PDB entry 6NKX | X-ray diffraction, 1.98 A resolution | chains T and A of the 4 polymer chains in the assembly

[Chain T]
Molecule: 16-nt DNA strand
Notes: EC 2.7.7.7
Sequence (16 nucleotides; row label = number of the first residue in the row):
     1 CCGAACAAGC ATCAGC

[Chain A]
Protein: DNA polymerase beta
Source organism: Homo sapiens
Notes: EC 2.7.7.7, 4.2.99.-
UniProtKB: P06746 (DPOLB_HUMAN); numbering as in UniProt (aligned over 1-335)
Amino-acid sequence (335 residues; numbered 1 to 335; the number before each row is that of its first residue):
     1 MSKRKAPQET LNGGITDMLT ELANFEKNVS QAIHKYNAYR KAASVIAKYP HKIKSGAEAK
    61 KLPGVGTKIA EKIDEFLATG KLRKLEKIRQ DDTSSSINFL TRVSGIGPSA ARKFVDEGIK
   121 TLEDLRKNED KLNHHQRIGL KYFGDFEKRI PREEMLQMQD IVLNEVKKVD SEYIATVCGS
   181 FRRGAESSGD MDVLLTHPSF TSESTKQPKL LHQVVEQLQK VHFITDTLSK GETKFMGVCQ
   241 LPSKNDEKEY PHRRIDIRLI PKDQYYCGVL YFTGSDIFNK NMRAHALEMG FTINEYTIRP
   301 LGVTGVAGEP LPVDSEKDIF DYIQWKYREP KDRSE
Not modelled in the structure: 1-9
Sequence notes: engineered mutation Met289 (Lys in P06746)
Swiss-Prot annotation at these positions:
  - region: Arg183 to Asp192 (DNA-binding)
  - active site: Lys72 (Nucleophile)
  - binding site (K(+)): Lys60, Leu62, Val65, Thr101, Val103, Ile106
  - binding site (Na(+)): Lys60, Leu62, Val65, Thr101, Val103, Ile106
  - binding site (dATP): Arg149, Ser180, Arg183, Gly189, Asp190
  - binding site (dCTP): Arg149, Ser180, Arg183, Gly189, Asp190
  - binding site (dGTP): Arg149, Ser180, Arg183, Gly189, Asp190, Asp192
  - binding site (dTTP): Arg149, Ser180, Arg183, Gly189, Asp190
  - binding site (Mg(2+)): Asp190, Asp192, Asp256
  - modified residue: Lys72 (N6-acetyllysine), Arg83 (Omega-N-methylarginine), Arg152 (Omega-N-methylarginine)
  - cross-link (Glycyl lysine isopeptide (Lys-Gly)): Lys41 (interchain with G-Cter in ubiquitin), Lys61 (interchain with G-Cter in ubiquitin), Lys81 (interchain with G-Cter in ubiquitin)
  - natural variant: Leu22 (L22P: Found in a gastric cancer sample; uncertain significance), Tyr39 (Y39C: Found in a gastric cancer sample; uncertain significance), Gly118 (G118V: Decreased DNA-directed DNA polymerase activity), Arg137 (R137Q: Decreased function in base-excision repair), Arg149 (R149I: Decreased DNA-directed DNA polymerase activity), Asp160 (D160N: Found in a gastric cancer sample; uncertain significance), Cys239 (C239R: Found in a gastric cancer sample; uncertain significance), Met289 (K289M: Found in a colon cancer sample; uncertain significance; this construct carries the variant), Asn294 (N294D: Found in a gastric cancer sample; uncertain significance), Glu295 (E295K: Found in a gastric cancer sample; uncertain significance)
  - mutagenesis: Phe25 (F25W: No effect on 5'-dRP lyase activity. Decreased ssDNA binding), His34 (H34G: Decreased 5'-dRP lyase activity. Decreased ssDNA binding), Lys35 (K35A: Decreased 5'-dRP lyase activity. Decreased ssDNA binding. Loss of 5'-dRP lyase activity; when associated with A-68 and A-72. Decreased ssDNA binding; when associated with A-68 and A-72 ...), Tyr39 (Y39F: No effect on 5'-dRP lyase activity; Y39Q: Abolishes DNA polymerase and 5'-dRP lyase activity), Lys41 (K41R: Abolishes ubiquitination; when associated with R-61 and R-81), Lys60 (K60A: Decreased 5'-dRP lyase activity. Decreased ssDNA binding), Lys61 (K61R: Abolishes ubiquitination; when associated with R-41 and R-81), Lys68 (K68A: No effect on 5'-dRP lyase activity. Decreased ssDNA binding. Loss of 5'-dRP lyase activity; when associated with A-35 and A-72. Decreased ssDNA binding; when associated with A-35 and A-72 ...), Glu71 (E71Q: No effect on 5'-dRP lyase activity. No effect on structure shown by circular dichroism. No effect on ssDNA binding), Lys72 (K72A: Severely reduced 5'-dRP lyase activity. Does not affect ssDNA binding. Loss of 5'-dRP lyase activity; when associated with A-35 and A-68. Decreased ssDNA binding ...), Glu75 (E75A: Slightly decreased 5'-dRP lyase activity. Decreased ssDNA binding. No effect on structure shown by circular dichroism), Lys81 (K81R: Abolishes ubiquitination; when associated with R-41 and R-61), 5 further mutagenesis entries in UniProt
Metal / ion sites: Na+ site 1: Lys60, Leu62, Val65 (shared with 1 residue of chain D); Na+ site 2: Thr101, Val103, Ile106 (shared with 1 residue of chain P); Mg2+: Asp190, Asp192 (together with 2'-deoxyguanosine-5'-triphosphate); Na+ site 3: Asp190, Asp192, Asp256 (together with 2'-deoxyguanosine-5'-triphosphate)
Residues lining bound ligands: 2'-deoxyguanosine-5'-triphosphate (DGT): Arg149, Gly179, Ser180, Arg183, Ser188, Gly189, Asp190, Asp192, Tyr271, Phe272, Thr273, Gly274, Ser275, Asp276, Asn279, Arg283

[Chain T / chain A interface]
Pairs across the interface (25; chain T residue first):
  DA5(T) with His34(A), stacking on the base; Leu287(A), phosphate contact
  DC6(T) with Lys280(A), salt bridge to the phosphate; Arg283(A), hydrogen bond to the base; Leu287(A), phosphate contact
  DA7(T) with Arg283(A), hydrogen bond to the sugar; Leu287(A), phosphate contact; Thr292(A), hydrogen bond to the phosphate; Ile293(A), sugar contact; Asn294(A), phosphate contact
  DA8(T) with Asn294(A), hydrogen bond to the phosphate; Glu295(A), sugar contact
  DG9(T) with Thr233(A), phosphate contact; Lys234(A), hydrogen bond to the base; Arg258(A), sugar contact; Tyr296(A), hydrogen bond to the phosphate
  DC10(T) with Ser229(A), phosphate contact; Lys230(A), hydrogen bond to the phosphate; Gly231(A), phosphate contact; Glu232(A), hydrogen bond to the phosphate; Thr233(A), hydrogen bond to the phosphate; Lys234(A), hydrogen bond to the phosphate
  DA11(T) with Ser229(A), sugar contact; Lys230(A), hydrogen bond to the phosphate
  DT12(T) with Asn133(A), phosphate contact
Interface residues without a listed pair, chain A (21 interface residues in all): His134, Leu228, Ala284, Arg299

[Overview]
8 residues of chain T face 21 of chain A across their interface; the contacts include 11 hydrogen bonds, 1
salt bridge and 1 aromatic stacking contact. Polar contacts include DC6(T)-Arg283(A), DG9(T)-Lys234(A) and
DA7(T)-Arg283(A). Bound to chain A: 2'-deoxyguanosine-5'-triphosphate.
Here chain T is a 16-nt DNA strand and chain A is DNA polymerase beta (Homo sapiens). Entry 6NKX (Ternary
complex crystal structure of K289M variant of DNA polymerase Beta with "hot-spot sequence" with dGTP) was
determined by X-ray diffraction (same publication as 6NKR, 6NKS, 6NKT, 6NKU, 6NKV, 6NKW and 3 further
entries).
